PDB entry 5LI2 | electron microscopy, 6.20 A resolution (low resolution: residue-level contacts below are approximate; hydrogen-bond / salt-bridge calls are withheld) | chains C and J of the 12 polymer chains in the assembly

[Chain C]
Name: tail sheath protein
Source organism: Staphylococcus phage 812
UniProtKB: A0A0U1WZ79 (A0A0U1WZ79_9CAUD); residues 1-587 here = UniProt positions 1-587
Chain sequence (587 residues; numbered 1 to 587; the number before each row is that of its first residue):
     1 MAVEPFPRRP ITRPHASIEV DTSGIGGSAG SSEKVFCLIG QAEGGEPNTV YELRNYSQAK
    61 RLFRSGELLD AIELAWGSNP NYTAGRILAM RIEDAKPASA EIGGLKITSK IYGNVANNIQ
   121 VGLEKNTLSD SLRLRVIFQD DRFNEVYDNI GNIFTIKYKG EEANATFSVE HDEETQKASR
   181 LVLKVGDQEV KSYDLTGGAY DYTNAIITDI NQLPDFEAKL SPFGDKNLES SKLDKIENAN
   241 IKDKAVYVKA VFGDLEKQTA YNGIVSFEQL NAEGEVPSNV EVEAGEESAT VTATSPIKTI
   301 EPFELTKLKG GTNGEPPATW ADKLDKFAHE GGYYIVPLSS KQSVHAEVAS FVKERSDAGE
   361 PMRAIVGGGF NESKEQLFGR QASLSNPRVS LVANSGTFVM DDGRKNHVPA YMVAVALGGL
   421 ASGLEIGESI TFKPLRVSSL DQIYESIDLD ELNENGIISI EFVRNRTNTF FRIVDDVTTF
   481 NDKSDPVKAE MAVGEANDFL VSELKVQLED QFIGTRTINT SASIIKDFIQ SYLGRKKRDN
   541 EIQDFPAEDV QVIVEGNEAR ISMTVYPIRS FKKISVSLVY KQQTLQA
Not modelled in the structure: 1-30, 94-104, 156-164, 204-244, 288-318, 356-359, 405, 439-443, 472-490, 510, 580-587

[Chain J]
Name: Phage-like element PBSX protein XkdM
UniProtKB: P54332 (XKDM_BACSU); numbering as in UniProt (aligned over 1-147)
Chain sequence (155 residues; each row starts with the number of its first residue):
     1 MALKAQNTIS GKEGRLFLDG EEMAHIKTFE ANVEKNKSEV NIMGRRMTGH KTTGANGTGT
    61 ATFYKVTSKF VLLMMDYVKK GSDPYFTLQA VLDDQSSGRG TERVTLYDVN FDSAKIASLD
   121 VDSEALEEEV PFTFEDFDVP EKLSDTFLEH HHHHH
Not modelled in the structure: 1-4, 35-54, 64-67, 81-86, 109-111, 121-126, 144-155
Differences from the reference sequence: expression tag (148-155)

[Interface between chain C and chain J]
Pairs across the interface (10):
  Ile-524(C) with Tyr-107(J); Asp-138(J)
  Asp-527(C) with Asp-136(J); Phe-137(J)
  Phe-528(C) with Tyr-107(J); Asp-136(J)
  Ser-531(C) with Glu-135(J)
  Arg-535(C) with Glu-135(J)
  Arg-538(C) with Glu-34(J); Asn-56(J)
Interface residues without a listed pair, chain C (8 interface residues in all): Thr-520, Ser-523

[In short]
8 residues of chain C and 7 residues of chain J are in contact.
Chain C is tail sheath protein (Staphylococcus phage 812) and chain J is Phage-like element PBSX protein XkdM;
the structure, bacteriophage phi812K1-420 tail sheath and tail tube protein in native tail, was determined by
electron microscopy (same publication as 5LIJ, 5LI4 and 5LII).
